6KDT - chains C and D of the 4 polymer chains in the assembly; structure by X-ray diffraction, 2.87 A resolution.

# Chain C
Molecule: DNA (cytosine-5)-methyltransferase 3-like
Source organism: Homo sapiens
UniProt: Q9UJW3 (DNM3L_HUMAN); residue numbers follow UniProt; this construct covers 178-379
Chain sequence (204 residues; each row starts with the number of its first residue):
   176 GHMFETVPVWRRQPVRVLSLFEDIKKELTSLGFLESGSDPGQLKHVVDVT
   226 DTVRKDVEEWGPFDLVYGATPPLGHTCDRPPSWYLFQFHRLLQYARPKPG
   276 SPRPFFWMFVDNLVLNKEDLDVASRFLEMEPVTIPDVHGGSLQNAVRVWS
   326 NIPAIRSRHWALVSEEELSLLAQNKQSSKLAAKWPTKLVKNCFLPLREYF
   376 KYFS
Not modelled in the structure: 176-177, 214-215
Construct notes: expression tag (176-177)

# Chain D
Molecule: DNA (cytosine-5)-methyltransferase 3B
Source organism: Homo sapiens
Notes: EC 2.1.1.37
UniProt: Q9UBC3 (DNM3B_HUMAN); residues 571-853 here = UniProt positions 571-853
Chain sequence (286 residues; each row starts with the number of its first residue):
   568 GHMRRRPIRVLSLFDGIATGYLVLKELGIKVGKYVASEVCEESIAVGTVK
   618 HEGNIKYVNDVRNITKKNIEEWGPFDLVIGGSPCNDLSNVNPARKGLYEG
   668 TGRLFFEFYHLLNYSRPKEGDDRPFFWMFENVVAMKVGDKRDISRFLECN
   718 PVMIDAIKVSAAHRARYFWGNLPGMNRPVIASKNDKLELQDCLEYNRIAK
   768 LKKVRTITTKSNSIKQGKNQLFPVVMNGKEDVLWCTELERIFGFPVHYTD
   818 VSNMGRGARQKLLGRSWSVPVIRHLFAPLKDYFACE
Not modelled in the structure: 774-786
Construct notes: expression tag (568-570); engineered mutation Arg772 (Gln in Q9UBC3)
Ligand contacts: S-adenosylhomocysteine (SAH): Phe581, Asp582, Gly583, Ile584, Thr586, Ser604, Glu605, Val606, Cys607, Ser610, Asn626, Asp627, Val628, Arg629, Gly648, Ser649, Pro650, Leu671, Arg832, Ser833, Trp834
Swiss-Prot annotation at these positions:
  - active site: Cys651
  - binding site (S-adenosyl-L-methionine): Asp582 to Thr586, Glu605, Asp627 to Arg629, Arg832 to Trp834
  - cross-link: Lys617 (Glycyl lysine isopeptide (Lys-Gly) (interchain with G-Cter in SUMO2))
Reported in the primary citation:
  - mutagenesis - V657G, T775S (6.3-fold), N779A, N779D, N779Q, N779V: decreased catalytic activity on CpG sites
  - mutagenesis - C651A: abolished catalytic activity on CpG sites
  - specificity-determining residues: Lys777, Asn779
  - mutagenesis - K777A: decreased catalytic activity on CpG, CpA and CpT sites
  - disease-associated variants - A585V, A603T, V606A: decreased binding to SAM (proposed by the authors, not directly observed)
  - disease-associated variants - H814R, D817G, V818M: decreased binding to another copy of this molecule (proposed by the authors, not directly observed)
  - disease-associated variants - V726G, A766P, R840Q: decreased stability (proposed by the authors, not directly observed)
  - disease-associated variants - V699G: decreased binding to cytosine (proposed by the authors, not directly observed)
  - disease-associated variants - R823G: decreased binding to DNA (proposed by the authors, not directly observed)
  - disease-associated variants - R823G: decreased catalytic activity (citing earlier work)
  - mutagenesis - K777R: increased catalytic activity on CpG

# How chain C and chain D interact
Residue-residue contacts (33):
  Thr225(C) - Arg708(D)
  Thr225(C) - Arg712(D)  hydrogen bond (backbone-side chain)
  Asp226(C) - Arg708(D)
  Asp226(C) - Arg712(D)  salt bridge
  Arg229(C) - Glu715(D)  salt bridge
  Pro255(C) - Tyr665(D)  hydrophobic
  Pro255(C) - Glu666(D)
  Ser257(C) - Tyr665(D)  hydrogen bond (side chain-backbone)
  Ser257(C) - Arg670(D)  hydrogen bond
  Trp258(C) - Tyr665(D)
  Phe261(C) - Tyr665(D)  hydrophobic
  Phe261(C) - Phe673(D)  hydrophobic
  Phe261(C) - Phe713(D)
  Gln262(C) - Tyr665(D)
  Gln262(C) - Phe713(D)
  His264(C) - Tyr676(D)  hydrogen bond
  His264(C) - His677(D)
  Arg265(C) - Tyr676(D)
  Arg265(C) - Arg712(D)
  Arg265(C) - Phe713(D)
  Tyr269(C) - Arg712(D)  hydrogen bond (side chain-backbone)
  Tyr269(C) - Glu715(D)
  Lys273(C) - Glu686(D)  salt bridge
  Asp294(C) - Arg670(D)  salt bridge
  Val297(C) - Arg670(D)
  Arg300(C) - Arg629(D)
  Arg300(C) - Glu674(D)  salt bridge
  Arg300(C) - His677(D)
  Phe301(C) - Phe673(D)
  Phe301(C) - Glu674(D)
  Phe301(C) - His677(D)
  Glu303(C) - Lys633(D)
  Glu303(C) - Tyr681(D)
Also at the interface, not in a pair above, chain C (22 interface residues in all): Val228, Pro256, Gln268, Pro274, Glu293
Also at the interface, not in a pair above, chain D (16 interface residues in all): Asp709

# Summary
22 residues of chain C and 16 residues of chain D are in contact; the contacts include 5 hydrogen bonds and 5
salt bridges. Polar contacts include Asp226(C)-Arg712(D), Arg229(C)-Glu715(D) and Lys273(C)-Glu686(D). From
the paper: V657G, T775S and N779A of chain D, among others, reduce catalytic activity on CpG sites;
specificity determinants Lys777(D) and Asn779(D); 20 substitutions were tested in all.
Here chain C is DNA (cytosine-5)-methyltransferase 3-like and chain D is DNA (cytosine-5)-methyltransferase
3B, both from Homo sapiens. Entry 6KDT (Crystal structure of human DNMT3B (Q772R)-DNMT3L complex) was
determined by X-ray diffraction (same publication as 6KDA, 6KDB, 6KDL and 6KDP).
